PDB entry 6UIT | X-ray diffraction, 2.81 A resolution | chains A and B of the 4 polymer chains in the assembly

[Chain A]
Protein: p66 Reverse transcriptase/RNaseH
Source organism: Human immunodeficiency virus type 1 group M subtype B (isolate HXB2)
Notes: EC 2.7.7.49, 2.7.7.7, 3.1.26.13
UniProt: P04585 (POL_HV1H2); residues 1-560 here correspond to UniProt positions 588-1147 (UniProt number = residue number + 587)
Chain sequence (572 residues; numbered -11 to 560; the number before each row is that of its first residue; numbers below 1 keep their minus sign (Met-11 is residue -11)):
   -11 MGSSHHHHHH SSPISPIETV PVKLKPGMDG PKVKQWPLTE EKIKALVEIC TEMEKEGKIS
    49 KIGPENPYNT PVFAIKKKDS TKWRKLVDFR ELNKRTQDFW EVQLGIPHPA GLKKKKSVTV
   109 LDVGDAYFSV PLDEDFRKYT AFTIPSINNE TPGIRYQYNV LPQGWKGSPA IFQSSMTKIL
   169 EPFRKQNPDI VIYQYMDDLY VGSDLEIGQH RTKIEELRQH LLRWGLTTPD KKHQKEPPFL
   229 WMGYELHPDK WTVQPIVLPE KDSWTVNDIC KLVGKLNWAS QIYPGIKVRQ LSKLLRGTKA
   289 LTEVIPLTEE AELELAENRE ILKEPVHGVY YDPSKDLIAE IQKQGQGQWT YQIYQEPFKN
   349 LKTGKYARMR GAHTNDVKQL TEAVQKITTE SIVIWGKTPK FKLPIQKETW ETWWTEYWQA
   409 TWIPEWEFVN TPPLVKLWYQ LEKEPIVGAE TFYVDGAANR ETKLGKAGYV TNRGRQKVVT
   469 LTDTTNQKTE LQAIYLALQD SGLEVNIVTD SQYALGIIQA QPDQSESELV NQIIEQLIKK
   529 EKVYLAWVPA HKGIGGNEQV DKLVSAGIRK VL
Disordered / not traced: -11 to 0, 134-140, 285-287, 556-560
Construct notes: initiating methionine (-11); expression tag (-10 to 0); engineered mutation Cys258 (Gln845 in P04585), Ser280 (Cys867 in P04585)
Metal / ion sites: Mg2+: Asp110, Val111, Asp185 (together with 2'-deoxycytidine-5'-triphosphate)
Ligand contacts: 2'-deoxycytidine-5'-triphosphate (DCP): Lys65, Lys70, Arg72, Asp110, Val111, Gly112, Asp113, Ala114, Tyr115, Gln151, Met184, Asp185, Lys220
UniProt features mapped onto this chain:
  - region: Phe227 to His235 (RT 'primer grip')
  - motif: Trp398 to Trp414 (Tryptophan repeat motif)
  - binding site (Mg(2+)): Asp110, Asp185, Asp186, Asp443, Glu478, Asp498, Asp549
  - site: Trp401 (Essential for RT p66/p51 heterodimerization), Trp414 (Essential for RT p66/p51 heterodimerization), Phe440, Tyr441 (Cleavage), Leu560 (Cleavage)
What the authors report for this chain:
  - binding site for 2'-deoxycytidine-5'-triphosphate: Lys65, Arg72, Lys220
  - mutagenesis - M184V: unchanged catalytic activity on 2'-deoxycytidine-5'-triphosphate

[Chain B]
Protein: p51 Reverse transcriptase/RNaseH
Source organism: Human immunodeficiency virus type 1 group M subtype B (isolate HXB2)
Notes: EC 2.7.7.49, 2.7.7.7, 3.1.26.13
UniProt: P04585 (POL_HV1H2); residues 1-440 here correspond to UniProt positions 588-1027 (UniProt number = residue number + 587)
Chain sequence (440 residues; numbered 1 to 440; the number before each row is that of its first residue):
     1 PISPIETVPV KLKPGMDGPK VKQWPLTEEK IKALVEICTE MEKEGKISKI GPENPYNTPV
    61 FAIKKKDSTK WRKLVDFREL NKRTQDFWEV QLGIPHPAGL KKKKSVTVLD VGDAYFSVPL
   121 DEDFRKYTAF TIPSINNETP GIRYQYNVLP QGWKGSPAIF QSSMTKILEP FRKQNPDIVI
   181 YQYMDDLYVG SDLEIGQHRT KIEELRQHLL RWGLTTPDKK HQKEPPFLWM GYELHPDKWT
   241 VQPIVLPEKD SWTVNDIQKL VGKLNWASQI YPGIKVRQLS KLLRGTKALT EVIPLTEEAE
   301 LELAENREIL KEPVHGVYYD PSKDLIAEIQ KQGQGQWTYQ IYQEPFKNLK TGKYARMRGA
   361 HTNDVKQLTE AVQKITTESI VIWGKTPKFK LPIQKETWET WWTEYWQATW IPEWEFVNTP
   421 PLVKLWYQLE KEPIVGAETF
Disordered / not traced: 1-4, 66, 88-94, 212-231, 358-360, 430-440
Construct notes: engineered mutation Ser280 (Cys867 in P04585)
UniProt features mapped onto this chain:
  - region: Phe227 to His235 (RT 'primer grip')
  - motif: Trp398 to Trp414 (Tryptophan repeat motif)
  - binding site (Mg(2+)): Asp110, Asp185, Asp186
  - site: Trp401 (Essential for RT p66/p51 heterodimerization), Trp414 (Essential for RT p66/p51 heterodimerization), Phe440 (Cleavage)

[Interface between chain A and chain B]
Contacting residue pairs (132; chain A residue first):
  Val8(A) with Glu53(B)
  Pro9(A) with Glu53(B)
  Gln85(A) with Glu53(B), hydrogen bond (side chain-backbone)
  Asp86(A) with Lys20(B), salt bridge; Glu53(B); Pro55(B)
  Phe87(A) with Pro52(B)
  Trp88(A) with Lys20(B); Val21(B); Lys22(B); Pro52(B), hydrogen bond (backbone-backbone); Asn54(B); Pro55(B); Asn57(B); Thr131(B); Arg143(B)
  Val90(A) with Pro140(B); Gly141(B), hydrogen bond (backbone-backbone); Arg143(B)
  Leu92(A) with Pro133(B), hydrophobic; Asn137(B)
  Gly93(A) with Asn137(B), hydrogen bond (backbone-side chain)
  Ile94(A) with Asn137(B)
  Pro95(A) with Asn136(B); Asn137(B)
  His96(A) with Asn136(B), hydrogen bond (backbone-side chain)
  Gly99(A) with Asn136(B)
  Ala158(A) with Pro52(B)
  Gln161(A) with Pro140(B)
  Ser162(A) with Pro52(B)
  Thr165(A) with Pro140(B); Ile142(B)
  Arg172(A) with Thr139(B)
  Val179(A) with Glu138(B)
  Ile180(A) with Glu138(B)
  Tyr181(A) with Asn136(B), hydrogen bond; Glu138(B)
  Gln182(A) with Glu138(B), hydrogen bond (backbone-backbone); Pro140(B)
  Arg358(A) with Gln394(B); Glu396(B), salt bridge
  Glu370(A) with Gln394(B)
  Gln373(A) with Gln394(B), hydrogen bond; Glu396(B); Thr397(B), hydrogen bond; Thr400(B); Trp401(B)
  Thr376(A) with Thr400(B); Trp401(B)
  Thr377(A) with Pro25(B); Thr400(B)
  Ile380(A) with Pro25(B), hydrophobic; Leu26(B)
  Val381(A) with Pro25(B), hydrophobic; Ile135(B); Asn136(B), hydrogen bond (backbone-backbone); Asn137(B)
  Ile382(A) with Ile135(B); Asn136(B)
  Trp383(A) with Glu28(B); Ile135(B)
  Gly384(A) with Thr27(B); Glu28(B), hydrogen bond (backbone-backbone); Ile135(B)
  Trp402(A) with Lys331(B), hydrogen bond (backbone-side chain); Asp364(B), hydrogen bond
  Tyr405(A) with Lys331(B), hydrogen bond (backbone-side chain)
  Trp406(A) with Lys331(B); Thr419(B), hydrogen bond (side chain-backbone); Pro421(B), hydrophobic; Lys424(B)
  Gln407(A) with Lys331(B), hydrogen bond (backbone-side chain); Asp364(B); Pro392(B); Ile393(B); Val417(B), hydrogen bond (side chain-backbone); Asn418(B)
  Ala408(A) with Trp337(B), hydrophobic; Asp364(B); Pro392(B), hydrogen bond (backbone-backbone); Ile393(B)
  Thr409(A) with Asp364(B), hydrogen bond (backbone-side chain)
  Trp410(A) with Thr362(B); Asn363(B); Val365(B), hydrophobic; Trp401(B); Tyr405(B)
  Pro412(A) with Trp401(B), hydrophobic
  Pro433(A) with Asn255(B); Leu289(B), hydrophobic; Thr290(B)
  Val435(A) with Thr290(B)
  Thr439(A) with Lys287(B); Ala288(B); Leu289(B), hydrogen bond (side chain-backbone)
  Tyr441(A) with Gln258(B), hydrogen bond; Lys287(B), hydrogen bond (side chain-backbone); Leu289(B)
  Val458(A) with Thr286(B)
  Thr459(A) with Thr286(B), hydrogen bond (backbone-side chain)
  Asn460(A) with Thr286(B); Lys287(B); Ala288(B)
  Asn494(A) with Leu289(B)
  Val496(A) with Gln258(B); Leu289(B), hydrophobic
  Gln500(A) with Pro420(B); Leu422(B)
  Leu503(A) with Leu422(B), hydrophobic
  Gln507(A) with Pro421(B)
  Tyr532(A) with Asn255(B), hydrogen bond; Leu289(B), hydrophobic
  Ala534(A) with Asn255(B)
  Trp535(A) with Leu422(B), hydrophobic; Trp426(B), hydrophobic
  Val536(A) with Gln258(B)
  Pro537(A) with Gly262(B); Asn265(B)
  Lys540(A) with Asn265(B), hydrogen bond; Val276(B); Ser280(B), hydrogen bond (backbone-side chain)
  Gly541(A) with Leu283(B)
  Ile542(A) with Val261(B), hydrophobic; Ser280(B); Leu283(B)
  Gly543(A) with Gln258(B); Leu283(B), hydrogen bond (backbone-backbone); Gly285(B)
  Gly544(A) with Gly285(B), hydrogen bond (backbone-backbone); Thr286(B)
  Gln547(A) with Gly285(B); Thr286(B)
Other interface residues (no listed pair), chain A (70 interface residues in all): Gln91, Leu100, Ile159, Lys166, Thr369, Ile434, Gly504
Other interface residues (no listed pair), chain B (64 interface residues in all): Lys49, Gly51, Tyr56, Val254, Leu368

[Overview]
The interface between chain A and chain B involves 70 residues on one side and 64 on the other; the contacts
include 28 hydrogen bonds and 2 salt bridges. Among the polar pairs are Asp86(A)-Lys20(B), Arg358(A)-Glu396(B)
and Gln85(A)-Glu53(B). From the paper: a binding site for 2'-deoxycytidine-5'-triphosphate at Lys65(A),
Arg72(A) and Lys220(A); M184V of chain A leaves catalytic activity on 2'-deoxycytidine-5'-triphosphate
unchanged.
Here chain A is p66 Reverse transcriptase/RNaseH and chain B is p51 Reverse transcriptase/RNaseH, both from
Human immunodeficiency virus type 1 group M subtype B (isolate HXB2). Entry 6UIT (HIV-1 wild-type reverse
transcriptase-DNA complex with dCTP) was determined by X-ray diffraction together with 6UIR, 6UIS, 6UJX, 6UJY,
6UJZ and 6UK0 from the same study.
